Entry 5CZ4 (X-ray diffraction, 2.30 A resolution); this record covers chains S and T of the 28 polymer chains in the assembly.

[Chain S]
Protein: Proteasome subunit alpha type-6
From: Saccharomyces cerevisiae (strain ATCC 204508 / S288c)
Notes: EC 3.4.25.1
UniProtKB: P40302 (PSA6_YEAST); residues 0-233 here correspond to UniProt positions 1-234 (UniProt number = residue number + 1)
Sequence (234 residues; each row starts with the number of its first residue; numbering starts at 0):
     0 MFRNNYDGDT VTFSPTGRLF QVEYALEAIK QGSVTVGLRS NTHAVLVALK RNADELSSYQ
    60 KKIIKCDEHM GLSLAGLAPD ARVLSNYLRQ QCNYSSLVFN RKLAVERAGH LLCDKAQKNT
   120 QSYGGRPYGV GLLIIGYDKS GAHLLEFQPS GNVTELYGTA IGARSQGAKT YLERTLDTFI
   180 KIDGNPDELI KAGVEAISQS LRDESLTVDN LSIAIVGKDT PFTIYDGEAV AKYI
Not modelled in the structure: 0-2
UniProt features mapped onto this chain:
  - modified residue: Ser13 (Phosphoserine)
  - cross-link: Lys190 (Glycyl lysine isopeptide (Lys-Gly) (interchain with G-Cter in ubiquitin))

[Chain T]
Protein: Probable proteasome subunit alpha type-7
From: Saccharomyces cerevisiae (strain ATCC 204508 / S288c)
Notes: EC 3.4.25.1
UniProtKB: P21242 (PSA7_YEAST); residues -3 to 284 here correspond to UniProt positions 1-288 (UniProt number = residue number + 4)
Sequence (288 residues; numbered -3 to 284; the number before each row is that of its first residue; numbers below 1 keep their minus sign (Met-3 is residue -3)):
    -3 MTSIGTGYDL SNSVFSPDGR NFQVEYAVKA VENGTTSIGI KCNDGVVFAV EKLITSKLLV
    57 PQKNVKIQVV DRHIGCVYSG LIPDGRHLVN RGREEAASFK KLYKTPIPIP AFADRLGQYV
   117 QAHTLYNSVR PFGVSTIFGG VDKNGAHLYM LEPSGSYWGY KGAATGKGRQ SAKAELEKLV
   177 DHHPEGLSAR EAVKQAAKII YLAHEDNKEK DFELEISWCS LSETNGLHKF VKGDLLQEAI
   237 DFAQKEINGD DDEDEDDSDN VMSSDDENAP VATNANATTD QEGDIHLE
Not modelled in the structure: -3 to 1, 245-284
UniProt features mapped onto this chain:
  - modified residue: Thr-2 (N-acetylthreonine)

[Interface between chain S and chain T]
Contacting residue pairs - 65 pairs, chain S then chain T:
  Asn4(S) - Leu6(T)
  Tyr5(S) - Asp5(T)  hydrogen bond
  Tyr5(S) - Leu6(T)  hydrophobic
  Thr9(S) - Arg126(T)
  Val10(S) - Gln19(T)
  Val10(S) - Asn123(T)
  Val10(S) - Ser124(T)
  Val10(S) - Val125(T)
  Val10(S) - Arg126(T)
  Thr11(S) - Leu6(T)
  Thr11(S) - Gln19(T)
  Phe12(S) - Gln19(T)
  Phe12(S) - Tyr22(T)  hydrophobic
  Phe12(S) - Ala23(T)  hydrophobic
  Phe12(S) - Arg126(T)
  Phe12(S) - Pro127(T)
  Ser13(S) - Tyr22(T)
  Pro14(S) - Tyr22(T)  hydrophobic
  Pro14(S) - Lys25(T)
  Thr15(S) - Lys25(T)
  Gly16(S) - Tyr22(T)
  Gly16(S) - Lys25(T)
  Gly16(S) - Ala26(T)
  Leu18(S) - Leu77(T)  hydrophobic
  Leu18(S) - Arg126(T)
  His109(S) - Arg82(T)  hydrogen bond
  Cys112(S) - Pro79(T)  hydrophobic
  Cys112(S) - Arg82(T)
  Asp113(S) - Arg82(T)  salt bridge
  Asp113(S) - Asn86(T)
  Gln116(S) - Pro79(T)
  Gln116(S) - Asp80(T)
  Gln116(S) - His83(T)  hydrogen bond
  Gln116(S) - Arg126(T)
  Thr119(S) - Arg126(T)  hydrogen bond (backbone-side chain)
  Gln120(S) - His119(T)
  Gln120(S) - Val125(T)
  Gln120(S) - Arg126(T)  hydrogen bond (backbone-backbone)
  Gln120(S) - Pro127(T)
  Gln120(S) - Phe128(T)
  Ser121(S) - Ser124(T)
  Tyr122(S) - Ser124(T)  hydrogen bond (backbone-backbone)
  Ser149(S) - Pro79(T)
  Gly150(S) - Pro79(T)
  Asn151(S) - Ile78(T)
  Asn151(S) - Pro79(T)
  Thr153(S) - Leu55(T)
  Thr153(S) - Asn60(T)
  Glu154(S) - Val56(T)
  Glu154(S) - Lys59(T)
  Glu154(S) - Asn60(T)  hydrogen bond (backbone-side chain)
  Leu155(S) - Leu54(T)
  Leu155(S) - Leu55(T)
  Leu155(S) - Val56(T)
  Tyr156(S) - Leu54(T)  hydrogen bond (backbone-backbone)
  Tyr156(S) - Leu55(T)
  Tyr156(S) - Val56(T)
  Tyr156(S) - Pro57(T)
  Gly157(S) - Leu54(T)
  Lys168(S) - Leu54(T)
  Leu171(S) - Leu54(T)
  Glu172(S) - Ser52(T)  hydrogen bond
  Glu172(S) - Lys53(T)  hydrogen bond (side chain-backbone)
  Glu172(S) - Leu54(T)
  Leu175(S) - Lys53(T)
Also at the interface, not in a pair above, chain S (35 interface residues in all): Arg38, Lys117, Val152, Phe178
Also at the interface, not in a pair above, chain T (30 interface residues in all): Gly129

[Overview]
Chain S and chain T form an interface of 35 and 30 residues respectively; the contacts include 10 hydrogen
bonds and 1 salt bridge. Among the polar pairs are Asp113(S)-Arg82(T), Tyr5(S)-Asp5(T) and His109(S)-Arg82(T).
Chain S is Proteasome subunit alpha type-6 and chain T is Probable proteasome subunit alpha type-7, both from
Saccharomyces cerevisiae (strain ATCC 204508 / S288c); the structure, Yeast 20S proteasome at 2.3 A
resolution, was determined by X-ray diffraction, deposited together with 5CZ5, 5CZ6, 5CZ7, 5CZ8, 5CZ9, 5CZA
and 16 further entries.
